7ZT5 - chains A and D of the 4 polymer chains in the assembly; structure by X-ray diffraction, 2.09 A resolution.

== Chain A ==
Protein: Major histocompatibility complex class I-related gene protein
Organism: Homo sapiens
Reference sequence: Q95460 (HMR1_HUMAN); residues 1-270 here correspond to UniProt positions 23-292 (UniProt number = residue number + 22)
Amino-acid sequence (290 residues; each row starts with the number of its first residue; numbering starts at 0):
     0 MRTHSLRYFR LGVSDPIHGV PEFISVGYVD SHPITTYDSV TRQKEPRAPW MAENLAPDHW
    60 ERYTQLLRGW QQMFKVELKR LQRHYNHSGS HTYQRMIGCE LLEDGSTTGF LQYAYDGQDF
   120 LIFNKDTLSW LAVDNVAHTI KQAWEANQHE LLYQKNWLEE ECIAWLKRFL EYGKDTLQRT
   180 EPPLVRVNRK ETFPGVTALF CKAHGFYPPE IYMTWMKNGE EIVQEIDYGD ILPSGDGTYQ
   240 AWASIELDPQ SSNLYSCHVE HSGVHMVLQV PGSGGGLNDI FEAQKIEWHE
Not modelled in the structure: 218-219, 270-289
Sequence notes: initiating methionine (0); conflict Ser-261 (Cys283 in Q95460); expression tag (271-289)
Cystine bridges: Cys-98/Cys-161, Cys-200/Cys-256
Glycans and other covalent adducts: 3-methanoyl-2-oxidanyl-benzoic acid (7ZS) linked to Lys-43
Ligand contacts: 3-methanoyl-2-oxidanyl-benzoic acid (7ZS): Tyr-7, Phe-8, Arg-9, Ser-24, Thr-34, Tyr-62, Leu-66, Trp-69, Arg-94, Ile-96, Trp-156
UniProt features mapped onto this chain:
  - binding site (5-(2-oxoethylideneamino)-6-(D-ribitylamino)uracil): Arg-9, Ser-24, Lys-43, Arg-94, Tyr-152, Gln-153
  - binding site (5-(2-oxopropylideneamino)-6-(D-ribitylamino)uracil): Arg-9, Ser-24, Lys-43, Arg-94, Tyr-152, Gln-153
  - binding site (7-hydroxy-6-methyl-8-(1-D-ribityl)lumazine): Arg-9, Ser-24, Lys-43, Arg-94, Tyr-152, Gln-153
  - binding site (8-(9H-purin-6-yl)-2-oxa-8-azabicyclo[3.3.1]nona-3,6-diene-4,6-dicarbaldehyde): Arg-9, Lys-43, His-58, Arg-94
  - binding site (2-amino-4-oxopteridine-6-carbaldehyde): Lys-43
  - binding site (pyridoxal): Lys-43
  - glycosylation: Asn-85 (N-linked (GlcNAc...) asparagine)
From the paper describing this entry:
  - mutagenesis - E76Q/E149Q (KD = 0.6 uM): unchanged binding to AF7 TCR
  - mutagenesis - E76Q/E149Q: decreased binding to E8 TRBV6-1 TCR

== Chain D ==
Protein: TCR alpha
Organism: Homo sapiens
Amino-acid sequence (205 residues; each row starts with the number of its first residue):
     1 MAGQNIDQPT EMTATEGAIV QINCTYQTSG FNGLFWYQQH AGEAPTFLSY NVLDGLEEKG
    61 RFSSFLSRSK GYSYLLLKEL QMKDSASYLC AFLDSNYQLI WGAGTKLIIK PDIQNPDPAV
   121 YQLRDSKSSD KSVCLFTDFD SQTNVSQSKD SDVYITDKCV LDMRSMDFKS NSAVAWSNKS
   181 DFACANAFNN SIIPEDTFFP SPESS
Not modelled in the structure: 1-3, 128-129, 190-205
Cystine bridges: Cys-24/Cys-90, Cys-134/Cys-184

== How chain A and chain D interact ==
Pairs across the interface (24; chain A residue first):
  Arg-61(A) with Asn-96(D), hydrogen bond (side chain-backbone); Tyr-97(D), hydrogen bond (side chain-backbone)
  Tyr-62(A) with Ser-95(D), hydrogen bond (side chain-backbone); Asn-96(D)
  His-148(A) with Tyr-50(D); Glu-57(D), salt bridge
  Leu-151(A) with Val-52(D); Leu-53(D), hydrophobic
  Tyr-152(A) with Asn-32(D); Tyr-50(D); Val-52(D); Tyr-97(D), hydrogen bond
  Lys-154(A) with Leu-53(D)
  Asn-155(A) with Phe-31(D), hydrogen bond (side chain-backbone); Val-52(D); Arg-68(D), hydrogen bond
  Trp-156(A) with Asn-32(D); Tyr-97(D), hydrogen bond
  Glu-160(A) with Gly-30(D); Phe-31(D), hydrogen bond (side chain-backbone); Asn-32(D); Ser-95(D), hydrogen bond
  Trp-164(A) with Ser-95(D); Asn-96(D)
Also at the interface, not in a pair above, chain A (12 interface residues in all): Leu-65, Glu-159
Also at the interface, not in a pair above, chain D (13 interface residues in all): Phe-47, Gln-98

== Summary ==
The interface between chain A and chain D involves 12 residues on one side and 13 on the other; the contacts
include 9 hydrogen bonds and 1 salt bridge. Polar pairs include His-148(A)/Glu-57(D), Arg-61(A)/Asn-96(D) and
Arg-61(A)/Tyr-97(D). From the paper: E76Q/E149Q of chain A reduce binding to E8 TRBV6-1 TCR; E76Q/E149Q of
chain A leave binding to AF7 TCR unchanged.
Here chain A is Major histocompatibility complex class I-related gene protein and chain D is TCR alpha, both
from Homo sapiens. Entry 7ZT5 (Structure of E8 TCR in complex in human MR1 bound to 3FSA) was determined by
X-ray diffraction, deposited together with 7ZT2, 7ZT3, 7ZT4, 7ZT7, 7ZT8 and 7ZT9.
